2IDW - chains A and B; structure by X-ray diffraction, 1.10 A resolution.

Chain A:
Molecule: Protease
Source organism: Human immunodeficiency virus 1
Notes: EC 3.4.23.16
Reference sequence: P03368 (POL_HV1PV); residues 1-99 here correspond to UniProt positions 500-598 (UniProt number = residue number + 499)
Sequence (99 residues; numbered 1 to 99; the number before each row is that of its first residue):
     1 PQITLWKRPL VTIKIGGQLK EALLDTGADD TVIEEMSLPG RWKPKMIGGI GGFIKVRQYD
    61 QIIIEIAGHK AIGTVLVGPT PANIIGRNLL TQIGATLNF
Construct notes: engineered mutation Lys7 (Gln506 in P03368), Ile33 (Leu532 in P03368), Ile63 (Leu562 in P03368), Ala67 (Cys566 in P03368), Ala82 (Val581 in P03368), Ala95 (Cys594 in P03368)
Small-molecule neighbours: tmc114 (017; (3r,3as,6ar)-hexahydrofuro[2,3-b]furan-3-yl(1S,2R)-3-[[(4-aminophenyl)sulfonyl](isobutyl)amino]-1-benzyl-2-hydroxypropylcarbamate): Leu23, Asp25, Gly27, Ala28, Asp29, Asp30, Val32, Ile47, Gly48, Gly49, Ile50, Leu76, Pro81, Ala82, Ile84
What the authors report for this chain:
  - binding site for tmc114: Asp25, Asp29, Asp30, Ala82
  - catalytic residues: Asp25
  - conformationally variable residues: Ala82
  - self-association interface (contacts with another copy of this molecule): Asp25

Chain B:
Molecule: Protease
Source organism: Human immunodeficiency virus 1
Notes: EC 3.4.23.16
Reference sequence: P03368 (POL_HV1PV); residues 101-199 here correspond to UniProt positions 500-598 (UniProt number = residue number + 399)
Sequence (99 residues; numbered 101 to 199; the number before each row is that of its first residue):
   101 PQITLWKRPL VTIKIGGQLK EALLDTGADD TVIEEMSLPG RWKPKMIGGI GGFIKVRQYD
   161 QIIIEIAGHK AIGTVLVGPT PANIIGRNLL TQIGATLNF
Construct notes: engineered mutation Lys107 (Gln506 in P03368), Ile133 (Leu532 in P03368), Ile163 (Leu562 in P03368), Ala167 (Cys566 in P03368), Ala182 (Val581 in P03368), Ala195 (Cys594 in P03368)
Small-molecule neighbours: tmc114 (017; (3r,3as,6ar)-hexahydrofuro[2,3-b]furan-3-yl(1S,2R)-3-[[(4-aminophenyl)sulfonyl](isobutyl)amino]-1-benzyl-2-hydroxypropylcarbamate): Leu123, Asp125, Gly127, Ala128, Asp129, Asp130, Val132, Ile147, Gly148, Gly149, Ile150, Ala182, Ile184

Chain A / chain B interface:
Pairs across the interface - 98 pairs, chain A then chain B:
  Pro1(A) with Leu197(B); Asn198(B); Phe199(B), hydrogen bond (backbone-backbone)
  Gln2(A) with Thr196(B); Leu197(B); Asn198(B), hydrogen bond
  Ile3(A) with Thr196(B); Leu197(B), hydrogen bond (backbone-backbone); Phe199(B), hydrophobic
  Leu5(A) with Thr126(B); Arg187(B), hydrogen bond (backbone-side chain); Leu190(B), hydrophobic; Thr191(B); Ala195(B)
  Trp6(A) with Arg187(B), hydrogen bond (backbone-side chain); Thr191(B)
  Lys7(A) with Arg187(B)
  Arg8(A) with Asp129(B), salt bridge; Arg187(B)
  Pro9(A) with Thr126(B); Arg187(B); Leu197(B), hydrophobic
  Leu24(A) with Thr126(B), hydrogen bond (backbone-side chain); Leu197(B); Phe199(B), hydrophobic
  Asp25(A) with Asp125(B); Thr126(B); Gly127(B), hydrogen bond (side chain-backbone)
  Thr26(A) with Leu105(B); Pro109(B); Leu124(B), hydrogen bond (side chain-backbone); Asp125(B); Thr126(B), hydrogen bond (backbone-side chain); Leu197(B)
  Gly27(A) with Leu123(B); Leu124(B); Asp125(B)
  Asp29(A) with Arg108(B), salt bridge
  Ile47(A) with Ile150(B), hydrophobic
  Gly49(A) with Ile150(B); Pro181(B)
  Ile50(A) with Gly149(B); Ile150(B), hydrogen bond (backbone-backbone); Gly151(B), hydrogen bond (backbone-backbone); Gly152(B); Ile154(B), hydrophobic; Thr180(B); Pro181(B); Ile184(B), hydrophobic
  Gly51(A) with Gly151(B); Gly152(B); Ile154(B)
  Gly52(A) with Gly151(B)
  Ile54(A) with Ile150(B)
  Ala67(A) with Phe199(B), hydrophobic
  His69(A) with Phe199(B)
  Thr80(A) with Ile150(B)
  Pro81(A) with Gly149(B); Ile150(B)
  Arg87(A) with Leu105(B), hydrogen bond (side chain-backbone); Trp106(B), hydrogen bond (side chain-backbone); Lys107(B); Arg108(B); Pro109(B)
  Leu90(A) with Leu105(B), hydrophobic
  Thr91(A) with Leu105(B); Trp106(B)
  Ile93(A) with Phe199(B)
  Gly94(A) with Asn198(B); Phe199(B)
  Ala95(A) with Leu105(B); Asn198(B); Phe199(B), hydrophobic
  Thr96(A) with Gln102(B), hydrogen bond; Ile103(B); Thr104(B); Thr196(B); Leu197(B); Asn198(B), hydrogen bond (backbone-backbone)
  Leu97(A) with Pro101(B); Gln102(B); Ile103(B), hydrogen bond (backbone-backbone); Leu124(B), hydrophobic; Thr126(B); Thr196(B); Leu197(B), hydrophobic
  Asn98(A) with Pro101(B); Gln102(B), hydrogen bond; Gly194(B); Ala195(B); Thr196(B), hydrogen bond (backbone-backbone); Asn198(B), hydrogen bond
  Phe99(A) with Pro101(B), hydrogen bond (backbone-backbone); Ile103(B), hydrophobic; Leu124(B), hydrophobic; His169(B); Ile193(B); Ala195(B), hydrophobic
Interface residues without a listed pair, chain A (37 interface residues in all): Thr4, Leu23, Gly48, Ile84
Interface residues without a listed pair, chain B (39 interface residues in all): Val132, Ile147, Gly148, Phe153, Ala167

In short:
37 residues of chain A and 39 residues of chain B are in contact, with 20 hydrogen bonds and 2 salt bridges.
Polar pairs include Arg8(A)-Asp129(B), Asp29(A)-Arg108(B) and Gln2(A)-Asn198(B). Tmc114 is bound between chain
A and chain B. The paper reports the catalytic residue Asp25(A); a binding site for tmc114 at Asp25(A),
Asp29(A) and Asp30(A) among others.
Chain A and chain B are both Protease (Human immunodeficiency virus 1); the structure, Crystal structure
analysis of HIV-1 protease mutant V82A with a potent non-peptide inhibitor (UIC-94017), was determined by
X-ray diffraction (same publication as 2IEN and 2IEO).
